Entry 7PT7 (electron microscopy, 3.80 A resolution); this record covers chains 3 and 5 of the 15 polymer chains in the assembly.

# Chain 3
Protein: DNA replication licensing factor MCM3
Source organism: Saccharomyces cerevisiae (strain ATCC 204508 / S288c)
Notes: EC 3.6.4.12
UniProtKB: P24279 (MCM3_YEAST); numbering as in UniProt (aligned over 1-971)
Sequence (971 residues; numbered 1 to 971; the number before each row is that of its first residue):
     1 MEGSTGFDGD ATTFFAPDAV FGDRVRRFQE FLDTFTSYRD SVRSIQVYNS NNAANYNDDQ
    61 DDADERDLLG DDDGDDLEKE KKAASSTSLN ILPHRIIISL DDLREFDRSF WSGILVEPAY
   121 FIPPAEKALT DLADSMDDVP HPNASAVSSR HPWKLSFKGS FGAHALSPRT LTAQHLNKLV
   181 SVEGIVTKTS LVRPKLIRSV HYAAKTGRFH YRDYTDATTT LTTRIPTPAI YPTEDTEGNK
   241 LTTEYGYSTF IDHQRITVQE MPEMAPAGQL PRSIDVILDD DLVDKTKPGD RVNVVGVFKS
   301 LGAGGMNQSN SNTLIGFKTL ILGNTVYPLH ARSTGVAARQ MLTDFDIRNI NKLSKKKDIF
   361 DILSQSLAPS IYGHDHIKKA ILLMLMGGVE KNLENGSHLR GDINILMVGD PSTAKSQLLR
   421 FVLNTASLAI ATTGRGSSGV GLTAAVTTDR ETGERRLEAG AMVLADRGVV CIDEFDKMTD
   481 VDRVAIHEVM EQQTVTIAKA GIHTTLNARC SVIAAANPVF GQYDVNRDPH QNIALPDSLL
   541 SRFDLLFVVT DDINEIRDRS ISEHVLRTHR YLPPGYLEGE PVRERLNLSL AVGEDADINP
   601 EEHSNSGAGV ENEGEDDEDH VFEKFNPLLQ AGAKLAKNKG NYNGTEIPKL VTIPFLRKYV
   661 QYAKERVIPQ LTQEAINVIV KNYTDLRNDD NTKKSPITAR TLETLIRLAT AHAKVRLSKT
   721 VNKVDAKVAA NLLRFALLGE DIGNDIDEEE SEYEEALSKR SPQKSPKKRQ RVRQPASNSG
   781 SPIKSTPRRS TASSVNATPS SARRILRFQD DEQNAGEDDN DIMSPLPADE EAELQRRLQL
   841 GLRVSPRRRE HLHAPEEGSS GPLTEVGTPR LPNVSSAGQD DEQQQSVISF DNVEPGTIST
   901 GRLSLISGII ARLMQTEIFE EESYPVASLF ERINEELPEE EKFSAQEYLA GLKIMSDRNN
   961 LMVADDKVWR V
Unresolved in the structure: 1-15, 58-89, 141-150, 310-314, 452-453, 593-618, 630-646, 743-971
UniProt features mapped onto this chain:
  - motif: Ser541 to Asp544 (Arginine finger)
  - binding site (ATP): Gly409 to Ser416
  - modified residue: Ser761 (Phosphoserine), Ser777 (Phosphoserine), Ser781 (Phosphoserine), Thr868 (Phosphothreonine)
  - mutagenesis: Lys415 (K415A: No effect on MCM2-7 complex helicase activity. Loss of MCM2-7 complex helicase activity; when associated with MCM5 A-422. Reduces MCM2-7 complex helicase activity ...)

# Chain 5
Protein: Minichromosome maintenance protein 5
Source organism: Saccharomyces cerevisiae (strain ATCC 204508 / S288c)
Notes: EC 3.6.4.12
UniProtKB: P29496 (MCM5_YEAST); residues 1-775 here = UniProt positions 1-775
Sequence (775 residues; numbered 1 to 775; the number before each row is that of its first residue):
     1 MSFDRPEIYS APVLQGESPN DDDNTEIIKS FKNFILEFRL DSQFIYRDQL RNNILVKNYS
    61 LTVNMEHLIG YNEDIYKKLS DEPSDIIPLF ETAITQVAKR ISILSRAQSA NNNDKDPENT
   121 SMDTDSLLLN SLPTFQLILN SNANQIPLRD LDSEHVSKIV RLSGIIISTS VLSSRATYLS
   181 IMCRNCRHTT SITINNFNSI TGNTVSLPRS CLSTIESESS MANESNIGDE STKKNCGPDP
   241 YIIIHESSKF IDQQFLKLQE IPELVPVGEM PRNLTMTCDR YLTNKVIPGT RVTIVGIYSI
   301 YNSKNGAGSG RSGGGNGGSG VAIRTPYIKI LGIQSDVETS SIWNSVTMFT EEEEEEFLQL
   361 SRNPKLYEIL TNSIAPSIFG NEDIKKAIVC LLMGGSKKIL PDGMRLRGDI NVLLLGDPGT
   421 AKSQLLKFVE KVSPIAVYTS GKGSSAAGLT ASVQRDPMTR EFYLEGGAMV LADGGVVCID
   481 EFDKMRDEDR VAIHEAMEQQ TISIAKAGIT TVLNSRTSVL AAANPIYGRY DDLKSPGDNI
   541 DFQTTILSRF DMIFIVKDDH NEERDISIAN HVINIHTGNA NAMQNQQEEN GSEISIEKMK
   601 RYITYCRLKC APRLSPQAAE KLSSNFVTIR KQLLINELES TERSSIPITI RQLEAIIRIT
   661 ESLAKLELSP IAQERHVDEA IRLFQASTMD AASQDPIGGL NQASGTSLSE IRRFEQELKR
   721 RLPIGWSTSY QTLRREFVDT HRFSQLALDK ALYALEKHET IQLRHQGQNI YRSGV
Unresolved in the structure: 1, 109-130, 215-234, 304-321, 583-589, 697-775
UniProt features mapped onto this chain:
  - motif: Ser548 to Asp551 (Arginine finger)
  - binding site (ATP): Gly416 to Ser423
  - mutagenesis: Lys422 (K422A: Loss of MCM2-7 complex helicase activity)

# Interface between chain 3 and chain 5
Residue-residue contacts - 154 pairs, chain 3 then chain 5:
  Ala119(3) - Glu246(5)
  Tyr120(3) - Glu246(5)
  Tyr120(3) - Ser247(5)  hydrogen bond
  Thr172(3) - Leu172(5)
  Thr172(3) - Asp252(5)
  Ala173(3) - Ser174(5)
  Ala173(3) - Phe250(5)  hydrophobic
  Ala173(3) - Ile251(5)
  Ala173(3) - Asp252(5)  hydrogen bond (backbone-side chain)
  Leu176(3) - Phe250(5)  hydrophobic
  Asn177(3) - His245(5)  hydrogen bond (side chain-backbone)
  Asn177(3) - Glu246(5)
  Thr187(3) - Glu461(5)
  Lys188(3) - Glu461(5)
  Thr222(3) - Glu246(5)
  Thr223(3) - Ile243(5)
  Thr223(3) - His245(5)
  Thr223(3) - Glu246(5)  hydrogen bond
  Pro226(3) - Ile242(5)
  Gln259(3) - Phe462(5)  hydrogen bond (side chain-backbone)
  Pro262(3) - Ile509(5)  hydrophobic
  Pro262(3) - Leu513(5)
  Glu263(3) - Thr511(5)
  Met264(3) - Trp343(5)
  Ala265(3) - Trp343(5)
  Pro266(3) - Trp343(5)  hydrophobic
  Ala267(3) - Leu471(5)
  Gly268(3) - Leu464(5)  hydrogen bond (backbone-backbone)
  Gly268(3) - Glu465(5)
  Gln269(3) - Ile287(5)
  Gln269(3) - Tyr463(5)
  Leu270(3) - Asp456(5)
  Leu270(3) - Tyr463(5)
  Pro271(3) - Tyr463(5)
  Arg272(3) - Thr169(5)  hydrogen bond
  Arg272(3) - Ser170(5)
  Arg291(3) - Thr510(5)
  Arg291(3) - Thr511(5)  hydrogen bond
  Ser300(3) - His245(5)  hydrogen bond (backbone-side chain)
  Ser300(3) - Phe250(5)
  Leu301(3) - His245(5)
  Gly302(3) - His245(5)  hydrogen bond (backbone-side chain)
  Gly304(3) - Asn203(5)
  Gly305(3) - Asn203(5)
  Met306(3) - Leu179(5)  hydrophobic
  Met306(3) - Ile194(5)  hydrophobic
  Met306(3) - Asn203(5)
  Met306(3) - Val205(5)
  Met306(3) - Ser206(5)  hydrogen bond (backbone-side chain)
  Met306(3) - Leu207(5)  hydrophobic
  Asn307(3) - Asp239(5)
  Gln308(3) - Leu207(5)
  Gln308(3) - Arg209(5)
  Gln308(3) - Asp239(5)
  Ile315(3) - Arg175(5)
  Ile315(3) - Thr201(5)
  Ile315(3) - Asn203(5)
  Gly316(3) - Ser173(5)
  Gly316(3) - Ser174(5)
  Phe317(3) - Ser174(5)  hydrogen bond (backbone-backbone)
  Phe317(3) - Ala176(5)  hydrophobic
  Phe317(3) - His245(5)
  Phe317(3) - Phe250(5)  hydrophobic
  Thr319(3) - Ser174(5)
  Arg332(3) - Val512(5)
  Ser333(3) - Thr510(5)
  Ser333(3) - Thr511(5)
  Ser333(3) - Val512(5)
  Thr334(3) - Thr510(5)
  Pro369(3) - Asp402(5)
  Ser370(3) - Leu400(5)
  Ser370(3) - Asp402(5)  hydrogen bond
  Ser370(3) - Met404(5)
  Ile371(3) - Met404(5)  hydrophobic
  Ser412(3) - Thr649(5)
  Ser412(3) - Ile650(5)
  Ser412(3) - Arg651(5)  hydrogen bond (side chain-backbone)
  Ser416(3) - Gln499(5)
  Gln417(3) - Met404(5)  hydrogen bond
  Gln417(3) - Gln499(5)  hydrogen bond
  Arg420(3) - Gln499(5)
  Arg420(3) - Thr501(5)  hydrogen bond
  Phe421(3) - Asp402(5)
  Asn424(3) - Gly403(5)
  Ile430(3) - Thr510(5)
  Ala431(3) - Ala505(5)
  Thr432(3) - Glu495(5)
  Thr432(3) - Ala505(5)
  Thr433(3) - Val491(5)
  Thr433(3) - Glu495(5)  hydrogen bond
  Arg435(3) - Asp487(5)  salt bridge
  Arg435(3) - Glu488(5)  salt bridge
  Gly436(3) - Lys506(5)
  Ser437(3) - Ala505(5)
  Val440(3) - Ala507(5)
  Gly441(3) - Ala505(5)
  Gly441(3) - Ala507(5)
  Asp449(3) - Arg455(5)  salt bridge
  Ala459(3) - Gly508(5)
  Gly460(3) - Ala507(5)
  Leu464(3) - Thr510(5)
  Asp473(3) - Glu495(5)
  Glu474(3) - His494(5)  salt bridge
  Lys477(3) - Val491(5)
  Lys477(3) - His494(5)  hydrogen bond
  Gln522(3) - Thr544(5)  hydrogen bond
  Asp551(3) - Arg630(5)  salt bridge
  Asp551(3) - Thr649(5)
  Ile553(3) - Arg630(5)
  Ile553(3) - Leu634(5)  hydrophobic
  Glu555(3) - Lys631(5)  salt bridge
  Asp558(3) - Phe626(5)
  Asp558(3) - Arg630(5)  salt bridge
  Arg559(3) - Val627(5)
  Ile561(3) - Ile650(5)  hydrophobic
  Ser562(3) - Ser623(5)  hydrogen bond
  Ser562(3) - Leu653(5)
  Val565(3) - Ile650(5)  hydrophobic
  Val565(3) - Leu653(5)  hydrophobic
  Val565(3) - Ile657(5)  hydrophobic
  Leu566(3) - Leu614(5)  hydrophobic
  Leu566(3) - Ala619(5)
  Leu566(3) - Leu622(5)  hydrophobic
  Leu566(3) - Ser623(5)
  Leu566(3) - Ile657(5)  hydrophobic
  Thr568(3) - Leu400(5)
  His569(3) - Lys398(5)
  His569(3) - Leu406(5)
  His569(3) - Glu654(5)  salt bridge
  His569(3) - Ile657(5)
  Arg570(3) - Arg613(5)  hydrogen bond (backbone-side chain)
  Arg570(3) - Leu614(5)  hydrogen bond (side chain-backbone)
  Arg570(3) - Pro616(5)
  Tyr571(3) - Ile399(5)
  Tyr571(3) - Pro401(5)
  Tyr571(3) - Arg613(5)
  Leu572(3) - Arg613(5)
  Glu578(3) - Ala611(5)
  Glu578(3) - Arg613(5)
  Glu578(3) - Pro670(5)
  Glu578(3) - Ile671(5)
  Gly579(3) - Lys609(5)
  Gly579(3) - Cys610(5)
  Gly579(3) - Ala611(5)  hydrogen bond (backbone-backbone)
  Glu580(3) - Ala611(5)
  Pro581(3) - Arg607(5)
  Pro581(3) - Leu608(5)
  Pro581(3) - Ala611(5)  hydrophobic
  Val582(3) - Lys397(5)
  Val582(3) - Ile399(5)  hydrophobic
  Glu584(3) - Lys397(5)  salt bridge
  Glu584(3) - Arg516(5)  salt bridge
  Phe625(3) - Pro401(5)  hydrophobic
  Ile653(3) - Asp402(5)
Interface residues without a listed pair, chain 3 (102 interface residues in all): Gln174, Ile185, Leu221, Ile225, Lys299, Ala303, Ala368, Pro411, Leu423, Glu458, Ala461, Gly521, Glu563, Glu623, Pro627
Interface residues without a listed pair, chain 5 (101 interface residues in all): Val171, Met182, Arg184, Ile244, Ser248, Gln253, Arg405, Met458, Ser503, Asn514, Arg549, Pro612, Ser615, Arg643, Ile648, Arg658

# Summary
Chain 3 and chain 5 form an interface of 102 and 101 residues respectively, with 24 hydrogen bonds and 10 salt
bridges. Polar pairs include Arg435(3)-Asp487(5), Arg435(3)-Glu488(5) and Asp449(3)-Arg455(5).
Chain 3 is DNA replication licensing factor MCM3 and chain 5 is Minichromosome maintenance protein 5, both
from Saccharomyces cerevisiae (strain ATCC 204508 / S288c); the structure, Structure of MCM2-7 DH complexed
with Cdc7-Dbf4 in the presence of ADP:BeF3, state I, was determined by electron microscopy together with 7PT6
from the same study.
